Entry 8AHL (electron microscopy, 4.10 A resolution (low resolution: residue-level contacts below are approximate; hydrogen-bond / salt-bridge calls are withheld)); this record covers chains A and G of the 12 polymer chains in the assembly.

# Chain A (and G)
Molecule: Crescentin
Organism: Caulobacter vibrioides
Notes: chain G of this document is another copy of the same molecule, construct and numbering; everything in this record applies to it too
Reference sequence: A0A8F8EC09 (A0A8F8EC09_CAUVI); the construct has insertions or renumbered stretches relative to UniProt, so the offset changes along the chain: 1-405 = UniProt 1-405; 409-460 = UniProt 406-457
Chain sequence (460 residues; each row starts with the number of its first residue):
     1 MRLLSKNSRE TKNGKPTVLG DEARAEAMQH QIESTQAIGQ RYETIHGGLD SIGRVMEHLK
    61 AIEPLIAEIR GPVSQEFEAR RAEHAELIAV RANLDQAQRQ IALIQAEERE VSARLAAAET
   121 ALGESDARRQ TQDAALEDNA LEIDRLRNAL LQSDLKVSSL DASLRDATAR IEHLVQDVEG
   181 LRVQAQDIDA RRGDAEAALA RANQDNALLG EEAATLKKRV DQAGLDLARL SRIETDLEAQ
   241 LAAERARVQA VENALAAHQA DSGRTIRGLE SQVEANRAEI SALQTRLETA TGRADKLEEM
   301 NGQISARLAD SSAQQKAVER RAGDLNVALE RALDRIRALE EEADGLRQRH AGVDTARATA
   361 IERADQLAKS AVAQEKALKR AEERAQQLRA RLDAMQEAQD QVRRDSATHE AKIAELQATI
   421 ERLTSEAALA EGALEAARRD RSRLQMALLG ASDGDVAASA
Unresolved in the structure: 1-32, 278-460 (chain G: 1-38, 194-460)
Sequence notes: insertion (406-408)
From the paper describing this entry:
  - self-association interface (contacts with another copy of this molecule); pairs are residue here / residue on that copy: E43-S74, E57-E63

# Interface between chain A and chain G
Residue-residue contacts (39; chain A residue first):
  S34(A) with H84(G); I88(G); R91(G)
  T35(A) with H84(G); A85(G); I88(G)
  I38(A) with R81(G); H84(G)
  Y42(A) with F77(G); E78(G); R81(G)
  I45(A) with S74(G)
  H46(A) with S74(G); E78(G)
  L49(A) with R70(G); S74(G)
  M56(A) with E63(G)
  L59(A) with L59(G)
  K60(A) with K60(G); P64(G)
  I62(A) with M56(G)
  E63(A) with M56(G); E57(G); K60(G)
  P64(A) with K60(G)
  I66(A) with L49(G); I52(G); G53(G); M56(G)
  I69(A) with H46(G); L49(G)
  R70(A) with H46(G); L49(G); D50(G)
  V73(A) with H46(G)
  S74(A) with E43(G)
  F77(A) with G39(G); Y42(G); H46(G)
Other interface residues (no listed pair), chain A (20 interface residues in all): E78

# In short
20 residues of chain A and 23 residues of chain G are in contact. From the paper: a self-association interface
involving E43(A), E57(A) and E63(A) among others.
Both chains are Crescentin (Caulobacter vibrioides). Entry 8AHL (Cryo-EM structure of crescentin filaments
(stutter mutant, C1 symmetry and large box)) was determined by electron microscopy together with 8AFE, 8AFH,
8AFL, 8AFM, 8AIA, 8AIX and 8AJB from the same study.
